Entry 6HKY (X-ray diffraction, 2.75 A resolution); this record covers chain A.

[Chain A]
Protein: Kinesin-like protein KIF11
Organism: Homo sapiens
UniProt: P52732 (KIF11_HUMAN); residue numbers follow UniProt; this construct covers 1-368
Chain sequence (368 residues; row label = number of the first residue in the row):
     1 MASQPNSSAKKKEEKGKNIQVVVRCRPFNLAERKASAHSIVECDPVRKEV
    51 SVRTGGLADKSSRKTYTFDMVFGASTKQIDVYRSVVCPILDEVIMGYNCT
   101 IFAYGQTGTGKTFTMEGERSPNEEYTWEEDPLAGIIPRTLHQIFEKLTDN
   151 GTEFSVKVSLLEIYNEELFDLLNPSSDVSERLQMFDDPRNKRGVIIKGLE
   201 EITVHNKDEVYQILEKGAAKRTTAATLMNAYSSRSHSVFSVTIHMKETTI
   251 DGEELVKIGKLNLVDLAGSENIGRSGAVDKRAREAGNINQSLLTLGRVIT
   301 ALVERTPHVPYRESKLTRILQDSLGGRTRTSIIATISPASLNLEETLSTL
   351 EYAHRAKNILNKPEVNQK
Disordered / not traced: 1-15, 248-253, 272-286, 365-368
Curated features (UniProtKB/Swiss-Prot):
  - binding site (ATP): Gly105 to Thr112
  - modified residue: Lys146 (N6-acetyllysine)
  - natural variant: Phe144 (F144L: In MCLMR), Arg234 (R234C: In MCLMR), Ser235 (S235C: In MCLMR)
Ligand contacts:
  - ADP (adenosine-5'-diphosphate): Arg24, Arg26, Pro27, Gln106, Thr107, Gly108, Thr109, Gly110, Lys111, Thr112, Phe113, Glu118
  - GCE ((2S)-2-(3-azanylpropyl)-5-[2,5-bis(fluoranyl)phenyl]-N-methoxy-N-methyl-2-phenyl-1,3,4-thiadiazole-3-carboxamide): Thr112, Glu116, Gly117, Glu118, Arg119, Trp127, Ala133, Ile136, Pro137, Leu160, Tyr211, Leu214, Glu215, Gly217, Ala218, Arg221, Phe239
Reported in the primary citation:
  - binding site for GCE: Glu116, Gly117, Arg119, Trp127, Ala133, Ile136, Pro137, Leu160, Tyr211, Leu214, Glu215, Gly217, Ala218, Arg221, Phe239
  - mutagenesis - D130A, L214A: increased growth in response to GCE
  - mutagenesis - L214A: unchanged growth in response to ispinesib
  - mutagenesis - D130A: increased growth in response to ispinesib

[Overview]
Ligands of chain A: ADP and compound GCE. From UniProt: 8 ATP-binding residues. The paper reports a binding
site for GCE at Glu116, Gly117 and Arg119 among others; D130A and L214A increase growth in response to GCE.
Chain A is Kinesin-like protein KIF11 (Homo sapiens); the structure, Eg5-inhibitor complex, was determined by
X-ray diffraction, deposited together with 6HKX.
